6HWD - chains S and T of the 28 polymer chains in the assembly; structure by X-ray diffraction, 2.80 A resolution.

[Chain S]
Name: Proteasome subunit alpha type-6
From: Saccharomyces cerevisiae S288c
Notes: EC 3.4.25.1
UniProt: P40302 (PSA6_YEAST); residues 0-233 here correspond to UniProt positions 1-234 (UniProt number = residue number + 1)
Sequence (234 residues; row label = number of the first residue in the row; numbering starts at 0):
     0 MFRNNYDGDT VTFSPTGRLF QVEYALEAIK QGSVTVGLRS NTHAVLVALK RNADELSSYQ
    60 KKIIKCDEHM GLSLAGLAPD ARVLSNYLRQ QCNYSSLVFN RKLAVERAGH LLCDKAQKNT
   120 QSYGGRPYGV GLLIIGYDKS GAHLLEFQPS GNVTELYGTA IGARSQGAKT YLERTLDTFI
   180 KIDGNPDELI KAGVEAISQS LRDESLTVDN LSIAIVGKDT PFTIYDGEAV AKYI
Not modelled in the structure: 0-2
UniProt features mapped onto this chain:
  - modified residue: Ser13 (Phosphoserine)
  - cross-link: Lys190 (Glycyl lysine isopeptide (Lys-Gly) (interchain with G-Cter in ubiquitin))

[Chain T]
Name: Probable proteasome subunit alpha type-7
From: Saccharomyces cerevisiae S288c
Notes: EC 3.4.25.1
UniProt: P21242 (PSA7_YEAST); residues -3 to 284 here correspond to UniProt positions 1-288 (UniProt number = residue number + 4)
Sequence (288 residues; row label = number of the first residue in the row; numbers below 1 keep their minus sign (Met-3 is residue -3)):
    -3 MTSIGTGYDL SNSVFSPDGR NFQVEYAVKA VENGTTSIGI KCNDGVVFAV EKLITSKLLV
    57 PQKNVKIQVV DRHIGCVYSG LIPDGRHLVN RGREEAASFK KLYKTPIPIP AFADRLGQYV
   117 QAHTLYNSVR PFGVSTIFGG VDKNGAHLYM LEPSGSYWGY KGAATGKGRQ SAKAELEKLV
   177 DHHPEGLSAR EAVKQAAKII YLAHEDNKEK DFELEISWCS LSETNGLHKF VKGDLLQEAI
   237 DFAQKEINGD DDEDEDDSDN VMSSDDENAP VATNANATTD QEGDIHLE
Not modelled in the structure: -3 to 1, 245-284
UniProt features mapped onto this chain:
  - modified residue: Thr-2 (N-acetylthreonine)

[Interface between chain S and chain T]
Contacting residue pairs (63; chain S residue first):
  Asn4(S) - Leu6(T)
  Tyr5(S) - Asp5(T)  hydrogen bond
  Tyr5(S) - Leu6(T)  hydrophobic
  Thr9(S) - Arg126(T)
  Val10(S) - Gln19(T)
  Val10(S) - Asn123(T)
  Val10(S) - Ser124(T)
  Val10(S) - Val125(T)
  Val10(S) - Arg126(T)
  Thr11(S) - Leu6(T)
  Thr11(S) - Gln19(T)
  Phe12(S) - Gln19(T)
  Phe12(S) - Tyr22(T)
  Phe12(S) - Ala23(T)  hydrophobic
  Phe12(S) - Arg126(T)
  Phe12(S) - Pro127(T)
  Ser13(S) - Tyr22(T)
  Pro14(S) - Tyr22(T)  hydrophobic
  Pro14(S) - Lys25(T)
  Thr15(S) - Lys25(T)
  Gly16(S) - Tyr22(T)
  Gly16(S) - Lys25(T)
  Gly16(S) - Ala26(T)
  Leu18(S) - Leu77(T)  hydrophobic
  Leu18(S) - Arg126(T)
  Glu105(S) - Lys59(T)
  His109(S) - Arg82(T)
  Cys112(S) - Arg82(T)
  Asp113(S) - Arg82(T)  salt bridge
  Asp113(S) - Asn86(T)
  Gln116(S) - Pro79(T)
  Gln116(S) - Asp80(T)
  Gln116(S) - His83(T)  hydrogen bond
  Thr119(S) - Arg126(T)  hydrogen bond (backbone-side chain)
  Gln120(S) - His83(T)
  Gln120(S) - His119(T)
  Gln120(S) - Val125(T)
  Gln120(S) - Arg126(T)  hydrogen bond (backbone-backbone)
  Gln120(S) - Pro127(T)
  Gln120(S) - Phe128(T)
  Tyr122(S) - Ser124(T)  hydrogen bond (backbone-backbone)
  Ser149(S) - Pro79(T)
  Gly150(S) - Pro79(T)
  Asn151(S) - Ile78(T)
  Asn151(S) - Pro79(T)
  Thr153(S) - Leu55(T)
  Thr153(S) - Asn60(T)
  Glu154(S) - Val56(T)
  Glu154(S) - Lys59(T)
  Glu154(S) - Asn60(T)  hydrogen bond (backbone-side chain)
  Leu155(S) - Leu54(T)
  Leu155(S) - Leu55(T)
  Leu155(S) - Val56(T)
  Tyr156(S) - Leu54(T)  hydrogen bond (backbone-backbone)
  Tyr156(S) - Leu55(T)
  Tyr156(S) - Val56(T)
  Tyr156(S) - Pro57(T)
  Gly157(S) - Leu54(T)
  Lys168(S) - Leu54(T)
  Leu171(S) - Leu54(T)
  Glu172(S) - Ser52(T)
  Glu172(S) - Lys53(T)
  Leu175(S) - Lys53(T)
Also at the interface, not in a pair above, chain S (35 interface residues in all): Arg38, Ser121, Val152, Phe178
Also at the interface, not in a pair above, chain T (30 interface residues in all): Gly129

[Overview]
35 residues of chain S face 30 of chain T across their interface; the contacts include 7 hydrogen bonds and 1
salt bridge. Polar pairs include Asp113(S)-Arg82(T), Tyr5(S)-Asp5(T) and Gln116(S)-His83(T).
Here chain S is Proteasome subunit alpha type-6 and chain T is Probable proteasome subunit alpha type-7, both
from Saccharomyces cerevisiae S288c. Entry 6HWD (Yeast 20S proteasome beta2-G45A mutant in complex with
bortezomib) was determined by X-ray diffraction together with 6HTB, 6HTC, 6HTD, 6HTP, 6HTR, 6HUB and 30
further entries from the same study.
